PDB entry 9DDN | electron microscopy, 3.18 A resolution | chains B and C of the 9 polymer chains in the assembly

Chain B (and C):
Name: Tol-Pal system protein TolQ
Source organism: Escherichia coli
Notes: chain C of this document is another copy of the same molecule, construct and numbering; everything in this record applies to it too
UniProt: P0ABV0 (TOLQ_ECO57); residues 1-230 here = UniProt positions 1-230
Sequence (230 residues; numbered 1 to 230; the number before each row is that of its first residue):
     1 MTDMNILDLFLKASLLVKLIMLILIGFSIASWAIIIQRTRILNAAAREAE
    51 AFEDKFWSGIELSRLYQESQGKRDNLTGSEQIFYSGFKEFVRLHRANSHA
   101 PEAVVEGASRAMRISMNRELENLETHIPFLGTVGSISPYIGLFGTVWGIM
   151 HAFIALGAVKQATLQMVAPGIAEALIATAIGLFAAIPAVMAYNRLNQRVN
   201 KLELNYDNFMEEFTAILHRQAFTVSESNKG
Not modelled in the structure: 1-6, 225-230 (chain C: 1-5, 224-230)

How chain B and chain C interact:
Contacting residue pairs - 36 pairs, chain B then chain C:
  Glu89(B) - Arg219(C)  salt bridge
  Arg92(B) - Arg219(C)
  Ser98(B) - Phe222(C)
  His99(B) - His218(C)
  His99(B) - Phe222(C)
  His99(B) - Thr223(C)
  Arg110(B) - Glu211(C)  salt bridge
  Arg110(B) - Thr214(C)
  Arg110(B) - Ala215(C)
  Arg113(B) - Glu211(C)  salt bridge
  Ile114(B) - Asn208(C)
  Glu121(B) - Lys201(C)  salt bridge
  Glu121(B) - Leu204(C)
  Thr132(B) - Asn193(C)
  Ile136(B) - Val189(C)  hydrophobic
  Ile136(B) - Met190(C)  hydrophobic
  Tyr139(B) - Ile186(C)  hydrophobic
  Ile140(B) - Ile186(C)  hydrophobic
  Phe143(B) - Ala179(C)
  Ile149(B) - Leu175(C)  hydrophobic
  Met150(B) - Ala172(C)
  Met150(B) - Leu175(C)  hydrophobic
  Met150(B) - Ile176(C)  hydrogen bond (side chain-backbone)
  Met150(B) - Ala179(C)  hydrophobic
  Phe153(B) - Ala168(C)
  Phe153(B) - Ile171(C)  hydrophobic
  Phe153(B) - Ala172(C)  hydrophobic
  Ile154(B) - Ala172(C)  hydrophobic
  Leu156(B) - Leu164(C)
  Leu156(B) - Gln165(C)
  Gly157(B) - Gln165(C)
  Gly157(B) - Ala168(C)
  Gly157(B) - Pro169(C)
  Ala158(B) - Gln165(C)  hydrogen bond (backbone-side chain)
  Val159(B) - Gln165(C)  hydrogen bond (backbone-side chain)
  Lys160(B) - Gln165(C)
Also at the interface, not in a pair above, chain B (29 interface residues in all): Phe27, Ala96, Asn117, Pro128, Leu142, Val146, Trp147
Also at the interface, not in a pair above, chain C (27 interface residues in all): Thr178, Leu182, Phe183, Gln197

Summary:
The interface between chain B and chain C involves 29 residues on one side and 27 on the other, with 3
hydrogen bonds and 4 salt bridges. Among the polar pairs are Glu89(B)-Arg219(C), Arg110(B)-Glu211(C) and
Arg113(B)-Glu211(C).
Both chains are Tol-Pal system protein TolQ (Escherichia coli). Entry 9DDN (E. coli TolAQR conformation II)
was determined by electron microscopy together with 9DDM, 9DDO, 9DDP and 9DDQ from the same study.
